Entry 2MNA (solution NMR); this record covers chains B and A.

[Chain B]
Molecule: ssDNA
Sequence (6 nucleotides; row label = number of the first residue in the row):
     1 TTTTTT

[Chain A]
Protein: Single-stranded DNA binding protein (SSB)
Organism: Sulfolobus solfataricus
UniProt: Q97W73 (Q97W73_SULSO); residues 1-114 here = UniProt positions 1-114
Sequence (117 residues; each row starts with the number of its first residue):
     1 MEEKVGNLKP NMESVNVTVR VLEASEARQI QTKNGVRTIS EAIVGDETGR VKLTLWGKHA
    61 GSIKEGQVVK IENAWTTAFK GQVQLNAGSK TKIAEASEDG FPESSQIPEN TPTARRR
Construct notes: expression tag (115-117)
UniProt features mapped onto this chain:
  - DNA-binding region: Val19 to Gly88 (OB)
  - mutagenesis: Ile30 (I30A: Slight decrease in ssDNA binding), Trp56 (W56A: Significantly weaker ssDNA binding), Trp75 (W75A: Slight decrease in ssDNA binding), Phe79 (F79A: Significantly weaker ssDNA binding)

[How chain B and chain A interact]
Contacting residue pairs (26; chain B residue first):
  DT1(B) with Val36(A), base contact; Arg37(A), base contact; Ser89(A), sugar contact
  DT2(B) with Arg37(A), phosphate contact; Ala74(A), base contact; Trp75(A), base contact; Lys90(A), base contact
  DT3(B) with Arg37(A), base contact; Trp56(A), base contact; Trp75(A), base contact; Asn86(A), base contact
  DT4(B) with Ile30(A), phosphate contact; Ile39(A), base contact; Thr54(A), base contact; Trp56(A), base contact; Thr77(A), base contact; Gln84(A), base contact; Asn86(A), base contact
  DT5(B) with Arg28(A), phosphate contact; Ile30(A), phosphate contact; Ile39(A), phosphate contact; Phe79(A), base contact; Gln84(A), base contact
  DT6(B) with Phe79(A), sugar contact; Lys80(A), base contact; Gln82(A), base contact
Other interface residues (no listed pair), chain A (23 interface residues in all): Glu13, Thr32, Lys33, Asn34, Thr38, Gly57

[In short]
6 residues of chain B face 23 of chain A across their interface. Curated annotation (UniProt) lists a
DNA-binding region and 4 mutagenesis sites on chain A.
Chain B is ssDNA and chain A is Single-stranded DNA binding protein (SSB) (Sulfolobus solfataricus); the
structure, The structural basis of DNA binding by the single-stranded DNA-binding protein from Sulfolobus
solfataricus, was determined by solution NMR.
